Entry 6X70 (X-ray diffraction, 2.05 A resolution); this record covers chains T and A of the 3 polymer chains in the assembly.

# Chain T
Molecule: 17-nt DNA strand
Sequence (17 nucleotides; row label = number of the first residue in the row):
     1 CATCGCTACC ACACCCC

# Chain A
Molecule: DNA repair protein REV1
From: Saccharomyces cerevisiae
Notes: EC 2.7.7.-
Reference sequence: P12689 (REV1_YEAST); residues 305-746 here = UniProt positions 305-746
Amino-acid sequence (442 residues; each row starts with the number of its first residue):
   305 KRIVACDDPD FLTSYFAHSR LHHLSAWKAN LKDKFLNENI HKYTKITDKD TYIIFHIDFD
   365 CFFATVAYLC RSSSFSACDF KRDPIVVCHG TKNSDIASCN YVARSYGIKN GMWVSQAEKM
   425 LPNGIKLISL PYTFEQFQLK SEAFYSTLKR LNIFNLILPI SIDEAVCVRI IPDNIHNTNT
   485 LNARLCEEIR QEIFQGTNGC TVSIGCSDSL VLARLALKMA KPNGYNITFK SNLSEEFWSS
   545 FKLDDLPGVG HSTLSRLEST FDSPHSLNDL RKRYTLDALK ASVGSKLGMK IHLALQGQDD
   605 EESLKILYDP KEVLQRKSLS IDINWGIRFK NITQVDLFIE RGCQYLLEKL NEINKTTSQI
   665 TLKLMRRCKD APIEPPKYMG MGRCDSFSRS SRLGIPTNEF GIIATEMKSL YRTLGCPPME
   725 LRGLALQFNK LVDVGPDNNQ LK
Not modelled in the structure: 305-306, 744-746
UniProt features mapped onto this chain:
  - region (Interaction with target DNA): Tyr319 to Ser329, Thr395 to Asn397, Gly554 to Thr557, Arg620 to Asn628
  - binding site (dCTP): Arg324, Asp362 to Phe366, Ser402 to Arg408, Asn414, Asp467
  - binding site (Mg(2+)): Asp362, Phe363, Asp467, Glu468
  - site (Interaction with target DNA): Lys681, Ser692, Ser694
Metal / ion sites: Mg2+: Asp548, Val553 (shared with 1 residue of chain P)

# Chain T / chain A interface
Pairs across the interface (60):
  DA2(T) with Ile307(A), base contact; His393(A), phosphate contact; Gly394(A), phosphate contact; Thr395(A), hydrogen bond to the phosphate; Tyr682(A), base contact
  DT3(T) with His393(A), base contact; Gly394(A), hydrogen bond to the base; Thr395(A), hydrogen bond to the phosphate; Lys396(A), hydrogen bond to the phosphate; Asn397(A), hydrogen bond to the phosphate; Ser398(A), phosphate contact; Trp629(A), sugar contact; Lys681(A), hydrogen bond to the phosphate; Tyr682(A), sugar contact
  DC4(T) with Tyr319(A), base contact; His322(A), stacking on the base; Ser323(A), phosphate contact; His393(A), phosphate contact; Ser398(A), hydrogen bond to the phosphate; Asp399(A), hydrogen bond to the phosphate; Trp629(A), base contact; Lys681(A), salt bridge to the phosphate
  DG5(T) with Tyr319(A), sugar contact; Ser323(A), hydrogen bond to the phosphate; Arg324(A), salt bridge to the phosphate; Leu325(A), hydrogen bond to the phosphate; Trp417(A), base contact; Asn628(A), base contact; Trp629(A), base contact; Lys681(A), base contact; Gly684(A), base contact; Met685(A), hydrogen bond to the base; Gly686(A), hydrogen bond to the base
  DC6(T) with Tyr319(A), hydrogen bond to the phosphate; Leu325(A), sugar contact; His326(A), hydrogen bond to the sugar; Ser329(A), hydrogen bond to the base; Asp626(A), phosphate contact; Ile627(A), phosphate contact; Asn628(A), hydrogen bond to the phosphate; Trp629(A), phosphate contact
  DT7(T) with Phe320(A), phosphate contact; His326(A), salt bridge to the phosphate; Ser329(A), hydrogen bond to the sugar; Ser624(A), sugar contact; Ile625(A), phosphate contact; Asp626(A), hydrogen bond to the phosphate
  DA8(T) with Arg620(A), salt bridge to the phosphate; Ser622(A), sugar contact; Leu623(A), phosphate contact; Ser624(A), hydrogen bond to the phosphate
  DC9(T) with Gln619(A), phosphate contact; Arg620(A), phosphate contact; Lys621(A), salt bridge to the phosphate; Ser622(A), hydrogen bond to the phosphate
  DC10(T) with Glu606(A), sugar contact
  DA11(T) with Lys590(A), phosphate contact
  DC12(T) with Gly588(A), phosphate contact; Ser589(A), hydrogen bond to the phosphate; Lys590(A), hydrogen bond to the phosphate
Other interface residues (no listed pair), chain A (39 interface residues in all): Ser318, Val617

# Summary
11 residues of chain T face 39 of chain A across their interface, with 22 hydrogen bonds, 5 salt bridges and 1
aromatic stacking contact. Polar pairs include DT3(T)-Gly394(A), DG5(T)-Met685(A) and DG5(T)-Gly686(A).
UniProt lists 15 dCTP-binding residues and 4 Mg2+-binding residues on chain A.
Here chain T is a 17-nt DNA strand and chain A is DNA repair protein REV1 (Saccharomyces cerevisiae). Entry
6X70 (Rev1-DNA Binary Complex) was determined by X-ray diffraction, deposited together with 6X6Z, 6X71, 6X72,
6X73, 6X74, 6X75, 6X76 and 6X77.
